PDB entry 2H3A | solution NMR | chains D and A of the 4 polymer chains in the assembly

Chain D:
Molecule: 13-nt DNA strand
Sequence (13 nucleotides; row label = number of the first residue in the row):
   186 TCGGGTATAC ATA

Chain A:
Protein: CcdA
Source organism: Escherichia coli
UniProt: Q9S0Z5 (Q9S0Z5_ECOLI); residues 1-72 here = UniProt positions 1-72
Amino-acid sequence (72 residues; numbered 1 to 72; the number before each row is that of its first residue):
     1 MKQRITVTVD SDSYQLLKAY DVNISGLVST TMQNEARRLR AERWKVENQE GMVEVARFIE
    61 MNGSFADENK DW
Construct notes: engineered mutation Lys70 (Arg in Q9S0Z5)

How chain D and chain A interact:
Residue-residue contacts (11; chain D residue first):
  DG188(D) - Met1(A)  phosphate contact
  DG188(D) - Lys2(A)  phosphate contact
  DG189(D) - Lys2(A)  phosphate contact
  DG189(D) - Arg4(A)  phosphate contact
  DG189(D) - Ser25(A)  phosphate contact
  DG190(D) - Arg4(A)  base contact
  DG190(D) - Asn23(A)  phosphate contact
  DG190(D) - Ser25(A)  phosphate contact
  DT191(D) - Arg4(A)  base contact
  DT191(D) - Tyr14(A)  phosphate contact
  DT191(D) - Asn23(A)  phosphate contact
Interface residues without a listed pair, chain A (7 interface residues in all): Lys18

Overview:
Chain D and chain A form an interface of 4 and 7 residues respectively.
Chain D is a 13-nt DNA strand and chain A is CcdA (Escherichia coli); the structure, Structural basis for
nucleic acid and toxin recognition of the bacterial antitoxin CcdA, was determined by solution NMR together
with 2H3C from the same study.
